5B3V - chain B; structure by X-ray diffraction, 2.59 A resolution.

# Chain B
Molecule: Biliverdin reductase
Source organism: Synechocystis sp
UniProtKB: P72782 (P72782_SYNY3); residues 1-328 here = UniProt positions 1-328
Chain sequence (331 residues; each row starts with the number of its first residue; numbers below 1 keep their minus sign (Gly-2 is residue -2)):
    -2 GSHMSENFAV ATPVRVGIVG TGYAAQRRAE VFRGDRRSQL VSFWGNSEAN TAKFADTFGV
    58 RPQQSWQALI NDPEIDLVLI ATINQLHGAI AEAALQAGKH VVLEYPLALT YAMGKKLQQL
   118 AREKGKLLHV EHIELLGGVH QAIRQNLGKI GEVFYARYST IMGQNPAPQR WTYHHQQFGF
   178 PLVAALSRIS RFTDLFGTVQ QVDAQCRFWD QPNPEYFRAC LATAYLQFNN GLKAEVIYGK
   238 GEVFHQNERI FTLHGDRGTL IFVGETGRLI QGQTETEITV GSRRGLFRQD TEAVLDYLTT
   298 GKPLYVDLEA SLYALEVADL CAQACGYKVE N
Unresolved in the structure: -2 to 8, 325-328
Sequence notes: expression tag (-2 to 0)
Ligand contacts:
  - biliverdine ix alpha (BLA), molecule 1: Tyr20, Tyr102, Ile130, Glu131, Arg167, Trp168, Thr169, Ala181, Ala182, Ser184, Arg185, Arg188, Tyr235, Leu283
  - biliverdine ix alpha (BLA), molecule 2: Thr157, Met159, Gln161, Thr169, Phe175, Arg185, Tyr235, Lys237, Arg246, Arg280
  - NADP (NAP; NADP nicotinamide-adenine-dinucleotide phosphate): Gly17, Thr18, Gly19, Tyr20, Ala21, Trp41, Gly42, Asn43, Ser44, Asn47, Ala78, Thr79, Ile80, Asn81, Leu83, His84, Glu101, Tyr102, Pro103, Glu128, Ile130, Arg167, Trp168, Gln174, Phe284
Reported in the primary citation:
  - binding site for biliverdine ix alpha: Tyr102, Thr169, Ser184, Arg185, Arg188, Lys237, Arg246
  - catalytic residues: Arg185
  - mutagenesis - Y102F, R185A, R185K: decreased catalytic activity
  - mutagenesis - R185A: unchanged binding to biliverdine ix alpha
  - mutagenesis - T169A, S184A, R188A, K237A, R246A: unchanged catalytic activity

# Overview
Chain B binds NADP and biliverdine ix alpha. The paper reports the catalytic residue Arg185; Y102F, R185A and
R185K reduce catalytic activity; 8 substitutions were tested in all.
Chain B is Biliverdin reductase (Synechocystis sp); the structure, Crystal structure of biliverdin reductase
in complex with biliverdin and NADP+ from Synechocystis sp. PCC 6803, was determined by X-ray diffraction
together with 5B3T and 5B3U from the same study.
